PDB entry 5IJD | X-ray diffraction, 2.70 A resolution | chains C and B of the 4 polymer chains in the assembly

Chain C:
Name: Lymphocyte antigen 96
Source organism: Mus musculus
Reference sequence: Q9JHF9 (LY96_MOUSE); numbering as in UniProt (aligned over 19-160)
Sequence (150 residues; numbered 19 to 168; the number before each row is that of its first residue):
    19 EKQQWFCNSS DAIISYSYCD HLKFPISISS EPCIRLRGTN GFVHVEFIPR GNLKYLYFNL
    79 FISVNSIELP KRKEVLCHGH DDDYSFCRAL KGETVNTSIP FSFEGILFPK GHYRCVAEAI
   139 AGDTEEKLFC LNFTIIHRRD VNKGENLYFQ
Unresolved in the structure: 19, 157-168
Construct notes: cloning artifact (161-168)
Cystine bridges: C25-C51, C37-C148, C95-C105
Glycans and other covalent adducts: glycan linked to N114; N-acetylglucosamine (NAG) linked to N150
Ligand contacts: LP4 / LP5 / myristic acid: I46, I52, L54, V61, V63, F65, L74, F76, I80, V82, L87, R90, E92, V93, L94, Y102, F104, I117, P118, F119, S120, F121, E122, G123, I124, F126, P127, Y131, C133, A135, F147, L149, F151, I153
What the authors report for this chain:
  - conformationally variable residues (loop rearrangement): F126

Chain B:
Name: Toll-like receptor 4, Variable lymphocyte receptor B chimera
Source organism: Mus musculus
Notes: fragment: TLR4 ectodomain  + VLRB
Reference sequence: chimeric construct of Q9QUK6, Q4G1L2: residues 26-544 from Q9QUK6 (TLR4_MOUSE) positions 26-544 (same numbers); residues 545-619 from Q4G1L2 positions 126-200 (UniProt number = residue number - 419)
Sequence (594 residues; row label = number of the first residue in the row):
    26 NPCIEVVPNI TYQCMDQKLS KVPDDIPSST KNIDLSFNPL KILKSYSFSN FSELQWLDLS
    86 RCEIETIEDK AWHGLHHLSN LILTGNPIQS FSPGSFSGLT SLENLVAVET KLASLESFPI
   146 GQLITLKKLN VAHNFIHSCK LPAYFSNLTN LVHVDLSYNY IQTITVNDLQ FLRENPQVNL
   206 SLDMSLNPID FIQDQAFQGI KLHELTLRGN FNSSNIMKTC LQNLAGLHVH RLILGEFKDE
   266 RNLEIFEPSI MEGLCDVTID EFRLTYTNDF SDDIVKFHCL ANVSAMSLAG VSIKYLEDVP
   326 KHFKWQSLSI IRCQLKQFPT LDLPFLKSLT LTMNKGSISF KKVALPSLSY LDLSRNALSF
   386 SGCCSYSDLG TNSLRHLDLS FNGAIIMSAN FMGLEELQHL DFQHSTLKRV TEFSAFLSLE
   446 KLLYLDISYT NTKIDFDGIF LGLTSLNTLK MAGNSFKDNT LSNVFANTTN LTFLDLSKCQ
   506 LEQISWGVFD TLHRLQLLNM SHNNLLFLDS SHYNQLYSLK ELALDTNQLK SVPDGIFDRL
   566 TSLQKIWLHT NPWDCSCPRI DYLSRWLNKN SQKEQGSAKC SGSGKPVRSI ICPT
Unresolved in the structure: 26, 619
Cystine bridges: C28-C39, C280-C304, C388-C389, C580-C605, C582-C617
Glycans and other covalent adducts: N-acetylglucosamine (NAG) linked to N204, N307, N492, N524
Ligand contacts: LP4 / LP5 / myristic acid: M412, S413, R434, E437, F438, S439
What the authors report for this chain:
  - mutagenesis - R434A: decreased signaling in response to lipid A
  - binding site for the ligand LP4: K263
  - mutagenesis - S439A: unchanged signaling in response to lipid A

Interface between chain C and chain B:
Residue-residue contacts (21; chain C residue first):
  I85(C) - F461(B)  hydrophobic
  I85(C) - D462(B)
  I85(C) - G463(B)
  E86(C) - F461(B)
  L87(C) - E437(B)
  L87(C) - F461(B)  hydrophobic
  P88(C) - T436(B)
  P88(C) - D460(B)
  P88(C) - F461(B)
  R90(C) - E437(B)  salt bridge
  I124(C) - S413(B)
  I124(C) - A414(B)  hydrophobic
  I124(C) - N415(B)
  I124(C) - M417(B)  hydrophobic
  I124(C) - F438(B)  hydrophobic
  L125(C) - N415(B)  hydrogen bond (backbone-side chain)
  L125(C) - M417(B)
  L125(C) - L442(B)
  L125(C) - S443(B)
  F126(C) - L442(B)
  P127(C) - L442(B)
Other interface residues (no listed pair), chain C (10 interface residues in all): G123
Other interface residues (no listed pair), chain B (14 interface residues in all): L466
From the paper, about this interface:
  - residue pairs: L125(C)-N415(B) (backbone contact)

In short:
10 residues of chain C and 14 residues of chain B are in contact; the contacts include 1 hydrogen bond and 1
salt bridge. Polar contacts include R90(C)-E437(B) and L125(C)-N415(B). The paper describes a backbone contact
between L125(C) and N415(B). The paper reports a binding site for the ligand LP4 at K263(B); R434A of chain B
reduces signaling in response to lipid A.
Here chain C is Lymphocyte antigen 96 and chain B is Toll-like receptor 4, Variable lymphocyte receptor B
chimera, both from Mus musculus. Entry 5IJD (The crystal structure of mouse TLR4/MD-2/lipid A complex) was
determined by X-ray diffraction, deposited together with 5IJB and 5IJC.
